Entry 9FRW (X-ray diffraction, 2.85 A resolution); this record covers chains Z and a of the 28 polymer chains in the assembly.

[Chain Z]
Molecule: Proteasome subunit beta type-6
From: Saccharomyces cerevisiae
UniProt: P23724 (PSB6_YEAST); residues 1-222 here correspond to UniProt positions 20-241 (UniProt number = residue number + 19)
Sequence (222 residues; numbered 1 to 222; the number before each row is that of its first residue):
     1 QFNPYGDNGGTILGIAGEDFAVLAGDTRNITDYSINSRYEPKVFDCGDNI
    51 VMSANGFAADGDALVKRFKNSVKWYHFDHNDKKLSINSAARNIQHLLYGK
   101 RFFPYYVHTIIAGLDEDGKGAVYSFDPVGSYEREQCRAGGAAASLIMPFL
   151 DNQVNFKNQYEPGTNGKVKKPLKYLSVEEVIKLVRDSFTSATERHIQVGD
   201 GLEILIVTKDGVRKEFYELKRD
Metal / ion sites: Mg2+: Thr192, Val198

[Chain a]
Molecule: Proteasome subunit beta type-7
From: Saccharomyces cerevisiae
UniProt: P30657 (PSB7_YEAST); residues -12 to 233 here correspond to UniProt positions 21-266 (UniProt number = residue number + 33)
Sequence (246 residues; each row starts with the number of its first residue; numbers below 1 keep their minus sign (Thr-12 is residue -12)):
   -12 TQIANAGASPMVNTQQPIVTGTSVISMKYDNGVIIAADNLGSYGSLLRFN
    38 GVERLIPVGDNTVVGISGDISDMQHIERLLKDLVTENAYDNPLADAEEAL
    88 EPSYIFEYLATVMYQRRSKMNPLWNAIIVAGVQSNGDQFLRYVNLLGVTY
   138 SSPTLATGFGAHMANPLLRKVVDRESDIPKTTVQVAEEAIVNAMRVLYYR
   188 DARSSRNFSLAIIDKNTGLTFKKNLQVENMKWDFAKDIKGYGTQKI
Not modelled in the structure: -12 to 0, 229-233

[Chain Z / chain a interface]
Residue-residue contacts (40):
  Gln1(Z) - Thr1(a)  hydrogen bond
  Phe2(Z) - Thr1(a)
  Phe2(Z) - Arg104(a)
  Phe2(Z) - Pro109(a)  hydrophobic
  Phe2(Z) - Trp111(a)  hydrophobic
  Phe2(Z) - Leu132(a)  hydrophobic
  Phe2(Z) - Leu133(a)  hydrophobic
  Asn3(Z) - Leu133(a)
  Pro4(Z) - Arg104(a)  hydrogen bond (backbone-side chain)
  Pro4(Z) - Met107(a)  hydrophobic
  Pro4(Z) - Leu133(a)
  Tyr5(Z) - Arg104(a)
  Asn8(Z) - Val135(a)
  Ser34(Z) - His149(a)  hydrogen bond
  Ile35(Z) - Arg156(a)  hydrogen bond (backbone-side chain)
  Asn36(Z) - Tyr137(a)
  Asn36(Z) - Ser139(a)
  Asn36(Z) - Arg156(a)
  Ser37(Z) - Ser138(a)  hydrogen bond (side chain-backbone)
  Glu40(Z) - Arg128(a)  salt bridge
  Glu40(Z) - Tyr137(a)
  Glu40(Z) - Ser138(a)  hydrogen bond (side chain-backbone)
  Phe57(Z) - Arg104(a)
  Phe57(Z) - Leu133(a)
  Phe57(Z) - Val135(a)  hydrophobic
  Ala59(Z) - Tyr101(a)
  Ala59(Z) - Leu133(a)
  Ala59(Z) - Gly134(a)
  Ala59(Z) - Val135(a)
  Asp60(Z) - Tyr101(a)  hydrogen bond
  Asp60(Z) - Arg104(a)  salt bridge
  Asp62(Z) - Thr136(a)  hydrogen bond
  Ala63(Z) - Tyr101(a)
  Lys66(Z) - Glu94(a)  salt bridge
  Phe103(Z) - Arg104(a)
  Phe103(Z) - Ser105(a)
  Tyr105(Z) - Tyr101(a)
  Glu218(Z) - Arg161(a)  salt bridge
  Arg221(Z) - Asp160(a)  salt bridge
  Arg221(Z) - Arg161(a)
Also at the interface, not in a pair above, chain Z (25 interface residues in all): Gly6, Asn29, Arg38, Tyr39
Also at the interface, not in a pair above, chain a (22 interface residues in all): Leu142

[Overview]
25 residues of chain Z face 22 of chain a across their interface; the contacts include 8 hydrogen bonds and 5
salt bridges. Polar contacts include Glu40(Z)-Arg128(a), Asp60(Z)-Arg104(a) and Lys66(Z)-Glu94(a). Thr192(Z)
and Val198(Z) coordinate Mg2+.
Here chain Z is Proteasome subunit beta type-6 and chain a is Proteasome subunit beta type-7, both from
Saccharomyces cerevisiae. Entry 9FRW (Yeast 20S proteasome with human beta1i (1-51)) was determined by X-ray
diffraction (same publication as 9FSU, 9FST, 9FSV, 9FT0 and 9FT1).
